9GO6 - chains F and G of the 50 polymer chains in the assembly; structure by electron microscopy, 2.90 A resolution.

Chain F (and G):
Name: Flagellar hook-associated protein 1
From: Salmonella enterica
Notes: chain G of this document is another copy of the same molecule, construct and numbering; everything in this record applies to it too
UniProtKB: P0A1J6 (FLGK_SALTI); residue numbers follow UniProt; this construct covers 1-553
Sequence (553 residues; numbered 1 to 553; the number before each row is that of its first residue):
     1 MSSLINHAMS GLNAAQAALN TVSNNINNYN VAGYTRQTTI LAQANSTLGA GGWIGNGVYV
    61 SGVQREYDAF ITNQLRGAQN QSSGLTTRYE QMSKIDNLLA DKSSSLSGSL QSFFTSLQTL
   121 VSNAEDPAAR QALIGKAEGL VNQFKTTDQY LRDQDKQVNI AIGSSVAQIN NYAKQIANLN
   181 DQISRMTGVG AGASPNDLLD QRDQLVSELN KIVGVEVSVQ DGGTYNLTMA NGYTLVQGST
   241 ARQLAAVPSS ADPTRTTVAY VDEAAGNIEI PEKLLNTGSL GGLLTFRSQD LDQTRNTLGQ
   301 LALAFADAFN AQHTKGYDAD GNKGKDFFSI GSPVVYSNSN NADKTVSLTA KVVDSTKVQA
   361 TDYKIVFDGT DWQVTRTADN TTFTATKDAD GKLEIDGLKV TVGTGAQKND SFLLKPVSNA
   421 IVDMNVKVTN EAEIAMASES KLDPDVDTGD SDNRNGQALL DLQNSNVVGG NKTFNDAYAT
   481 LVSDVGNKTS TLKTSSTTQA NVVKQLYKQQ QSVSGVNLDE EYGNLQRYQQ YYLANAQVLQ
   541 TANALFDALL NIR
Unresolved in the structure: 1, 553
What the authors report for this chain:
  - mutagenesis - D519R, D519S: unchanged localization

How chain F and chain G interact:
Residue-residue contacts - 74 pairs, chain F then chain G:
  Ser3(F) - Gln16(G)
  Ser3(F) - Asn20(G)  hydrogen bond
  His7(F) - Asn20(G)
  His7(F) - Ser23(G)  hydrogen bond
  His7(F) - Asn24(G)  hydrogen bond
  His7(F) - Asn27(G)  hydrogen bond (backbone-side chain)
  Ser10(F) - Asn27(G)  hydrogen bond
  Gly11(F) - Asn27(G)
  Leu41(F) - Val31(G)
  Ala42(F) - Val31(G)  hydrophobic
  Gln43(F) - Asn28(G)
  Gln43(F) - Tyr34(G)
  Gln43(F) - Gln37(G)  hydrogen bond
  Gln43(F) - Asp197(G)
  Gln43(F) - Asp200(G)
  Ala44(F) - Asp197(G)
  Asn45(F) - Pro195(G)
  Asn45(F) - Asn196(G)
  Asn45(F) - Asp197(G)  hydrogen bond
  Leu48(F) - Met186(G)
  Leu48(F) - Gly190(G)
  Leu48(F) - Ala193(G)
  Leu48(F) - Ser194(G)
  Gly51(F) - Gly62(G)
  Trp53(F) - Val63(G)
  Trp53(F) - Arg65(G)
  Trp53(F) - Gly192(G)  hydrogen bond (side chain-backbone)
  Trp53(F) - Ala193(G)
  Trp53(F) - Ser194(G)
  Trp53(F) - Pro195(G)
  Trp53(F) - Asn196(G)
  Trp53(F) - Leu199(G)  hydrophobic
  Gly55(F) - Asn24(G)  hydrogen bond (backbone-side chain)
  Asn56(F) - Asn24(G)
  Gly57(F) - Asn24(G)  hydrogen bond (backbone-side chain)
  Gly57(F) - Asn27(G)
  Gly57(F) - Asn28(G)
  Val58(F) - Asn27(G)
  Val58(F) - Val31(G)  hydrophobic
  Phe70(F) - Asp153(G)
  Phe70(F) - Lys156(G)
  Phe70(F) - Gln157(G)
  Phe70(F) - Ile160(G)  hydrophobic
  Gln74(F) - Asp153(G)
  Gln74(F) - Lys156(G)
  Lys472(F) - Pro127(G)
  Ser483(F) - Ala128(G)
  Asp484(F) - Gln131(G)
  Asn487(F) - Gln131(G)  hydrogen bond
  Asn487(F) - Gly135(G)
  Asn487(F) - Glu138(G)
  Thr491(F) - Gly135(G)
  Thr498(F) - Ser104(G)
  Gln499(F) - Thr146(G)
  Gln505(F) - Lys94(G)  hydrogen bond (side chain-backbone)
  Gln505(F) - Asn97(G)  hydrogen bond
  Gln505(F) - Leu98(G)
  Gln505(F) - Tyr150(G)  hydrogen bond
  Gln509(F) - Lys94(G)  hydrogen bond
  Gln509(F) - Asn97(G)
  Arg527(F) - Tyr29(G)  hydrogen bond
  Arg527(F) - Leu518(G)
  Tyr531(F) - Ile26(G)
  Tyr531(F) - Asn27(G)  hydrogen bond (side chain-backbone)
  Tyr531(F) - Tyr29(G)  hydrophobic
  Tyr531(F) - Asn30(G)
  Ala534(F) - Ile26(G)  hydrophobic
  Val538(F) - Ile26(G)  hydrophobic
  Val538(F) - Leu525(G)  hydrophobic
  Leu545(F) - Tyr532(G)  hydrogen bond (backbone-side chain)
  Ala548(F) - Tyr532(G)  hydrophobic
  Leu549(F) - Tyr532(G)
  Ile552(F) - Leu539(G)  hydrophobic
  Ile552(F) - Asn543(G)  hydrogen bond (backbone-side chain)
Interface residues without a listed pair, chain F (46 interface residues in all): Leu4, Ala8, Ile54, Asn471, Thr480, Thr494, Ser495, Thr497, Tyr528, Asn535, Thr541
Interface residues without a listed pair, chain G (55 interface residues in all): Leu19, Ser93, Ser103, Gly139, Asn142, Gln143, Gln154, Glu431, Gln529, Gln540

In short:
46 residues of chain F face 55 of chain G across their interface, with 19 hydrogen bonds. Polar pairs include
Ser3(F)-Asn20(G), His7(F)-Ser23(G) and His7(F)-Asn24(G). From the paper: D519R and D519S of chain F leave
localization unchanged.
Both chains are Flagellar hook-associated protein 1 (Salmonella enterica). Entry 9GO6 (Salmonella
hook-filament junction complex) was determined by electron microscopy, deposited together with 9GNZ and 9GSX.
